7TRC - chains K and G of the 10 polymer chains in the assembly; structure by electron microscopy, 3.30 A resolution.

[Chain K]
Protein: Telomerase Cajal body protein 1
Organism: Homo sapiens
UniProt: Q9BUR4 (TCAB1_HUMAN); residue numbers follow UniProt; this construct covers 1-548
Chain sequence (548 residues; each row starts with the number of its first residue):
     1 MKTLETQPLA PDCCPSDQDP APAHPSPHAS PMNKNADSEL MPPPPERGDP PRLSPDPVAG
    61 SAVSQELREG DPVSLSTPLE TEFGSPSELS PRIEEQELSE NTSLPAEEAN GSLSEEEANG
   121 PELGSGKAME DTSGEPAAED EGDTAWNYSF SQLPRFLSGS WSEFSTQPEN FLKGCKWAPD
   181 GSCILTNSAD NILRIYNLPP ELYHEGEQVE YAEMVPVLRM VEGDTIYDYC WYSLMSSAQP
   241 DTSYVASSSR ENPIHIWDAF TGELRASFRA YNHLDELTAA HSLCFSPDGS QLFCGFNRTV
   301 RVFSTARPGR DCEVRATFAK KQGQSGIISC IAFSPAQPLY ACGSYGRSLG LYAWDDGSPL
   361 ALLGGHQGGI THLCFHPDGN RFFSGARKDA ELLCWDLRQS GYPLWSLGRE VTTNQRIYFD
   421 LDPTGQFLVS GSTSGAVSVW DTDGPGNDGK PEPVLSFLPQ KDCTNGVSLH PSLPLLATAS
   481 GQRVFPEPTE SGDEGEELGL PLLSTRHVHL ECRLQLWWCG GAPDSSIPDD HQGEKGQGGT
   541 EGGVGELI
Unresolved in the structure: 1-149, 199-212, 443-450, 490-501, 514-548
Curated features (UniProtKB/Swiss-Prot):
  - modified residue: Ser-26 (Phosphoserine), Ser-30 (Phosphoserine), Ser-54 (Phosphoserine), Ser-64 (Phosphoserine), Ser-85 (Phosphoserine), Ser-90 (Phosphoserine), Ser-112 (Phosphoserine), Ser-114 (Phosphoserine), Thr-489 (Phosphothreonine), Ser-491 (Phosphoserine)
  - natural variant: Phe-164 (F164L: In DKCB3), His-376 (H376Y: In DKCB3), Arg-398 (R398W: In DKCB3), Gly-435 (G435R: In DKCB3)
  - mutagenesis: Ser-64 (S64A: Abolished phosphorylation by ATM and impaired ability to promote DNA repair)

[Chain G]
Protein: H/ACA ribonucleoprotein complex subunit DKC1
Organism: Homo sapiens
Notes: EC 5.4.99.-
UniProt: O60832 (DKC1_HUMAN); numbering as in UniProt (aligned over 1-514)
Chain sequence (514 residues; numbered 1 to 514; the number before each row is that of its first residue):
     1 MADAEVIILP KKHKKKKERK SLPEEDVAEI QHAEEFLIKP ESKVAKLDTS QWPLLLKNFD
    61 KLNVRTTHYT PLACGSNPLK REIGDYIRTG FINLDKPSNP SSHEVVAWIR RILRVEKTGH
   121 SGTLDPKVTG CLIVCIERAT RLVKSQQSAG KEYVGIVRLH NAIEGGTQLS RALETLTGAL
   181 FQRPPLIAAV KRQLRVRTIY ESKMIEYDPE RRLGIFWVSC EAGTYIRTLC VHLGLLLGVG
   241 GQMQELRRVR SGVMSEKDHM VTMHDVLDAQ WLYDNHKDES YLRRVVYPLE KLLTSHKRLV
   301 MKDSAVNAIC YGAKIMLPGV LRYEDGIEVN QEIVVITTKG EAICMAIALM TTAVISTCDH
   361 GIVAKIKRVI MERDTYPRKW GLGPKASQKK LMIKQGLLDK HGKPTDSTPA TWKQEYVDYS
   421 ESAKKEVVAE VVKAPQVVAE AAKTAKRKRE SESESDETPP AAPQLIKKEK KKSKKDKKAK
   481 AGLESGAEPG DGDSDTTKKK KKKKKAKEVE LVSE
Unresolved in the structure: 1-47, 187-190, 393-514
Curated features (UniProtKB/Swiss-Prot):
  - region: Ala-2 to Ser-21 (Nucleolar localization)
  - active site: Asp-125 (Nucleophile)
  - modified residue: Ala-2 (N-acetylalanine), Ser-21 (Phosphoserine), Ser-387 (Phosphoserine), Ser-451 (Phosphoserine), Ser-453 (Phosphoserine), Ser-455 (Phosphoserine), Thr-458 (Phosphothreonine), Ser-485 (Phosphoserine), Ser-494 (Phosphoserine), Ser-513 (Phosphoserine)
  - cross-link (Glycyl lysine isopeptide (Lys-Gly)): Lys-20 (interchain with G-Cter in SUMO2), Lys-39 (interchain with G-Cter in SUMO2), Lys-43 (interchain with G-Cter in SUMO2), Lys-191 (interchain with G-Cter in SUMO2), Lys-394 (interchain with G-Cter in SUMO2), Lys-413 (interchain with G-Cter in SUMO1), Lys-424 (interchain with G-Cter in SUMO2), Lys-433 (interchain with G-Cter in SUMO2), Lys-467 (interchain with G-Cter in SUMO2)
  - natural variant: Ala-2 (A2V: In DKCX), Phe-36 (F36V: In DKCX), Leu-37 (deletion: In DKCX), Ile-38 (I38T: In HHS), Lys-39 (K39E: In DKCX), Pro-40 (P40R: In DKCX), Glu-41 (E41K: In DKCX), Thr-49 (T49M: In HHS), Leu-54 (L54V: In DKCX), Leu-56 (L56S: In DKCX), Arg-65 (R65T: In DKCX), Thr-66 (T66A: In DKCX), 10 further natural variant entries in UniProt
  - mutagenesis: Ala-353 (A353R: Increases interaction with SHQ1)

[Interface between chain K and chain G]
Pairs across the interface - 16 pairs, chain K then chain G:
  Glu-222(K) / Arg-212(G)  hydrogen bond (backbone-side chain)
  Asp-224(K) / Arg-211(G)
  Arg-250(K) / Arg-158(G)
  Glu-251(K) / Arg-158(G)
  Glu-251(K) / Gln-244(G)  hydrogen bond
  Asn-252(K) / His-160(G)  hydrogen bond (side chain-backbone)
  Asn-252(K) / Arg-212(G)
  Pro-253(K) / His-160(G)
  His-255(K) / His-160(G)
  Leu-264(K) / Asn-161(G)
  Leu-274(K) / Arg-227(G)  hydrogen bond (backbone-side chain)
  Asp-275(K) / Pro-185(G)
  Asp-275(K) / Arg-227(G)  hydrogen bond (backbone-side chain)
  Glu-276(K) / Gln-242(G)  hydrogen bond
  Leu-277(K) / His-160(G)
  Leu-277(K) / Gln-242(G)
Interface residues without a listed pair, chain K (15 interface residues in all): Val-221, Gly-223, Tyr-271
Interface residues without a listed pair, chain G (11 interface residues in all): Leu-186, Glu-210

[Overview]
15 residues of chain K face 11 of chain G across their interface, with 6 hydrogen bonds. Among the polar pairs
are Glu-222(K)/Arg-212(G), Glu-251(K)/Gln-244(G) and Asn-252(K)/His-160(G). UniProt lists one mutagenesis site
on chain K; active-site residue Asp-125(G) and one mutagenesis site on chain G.
Here chain K is Telomerase Cajal body protein 1 and chain G is H/ACA ribonucleoprotein complex subunit DKC1,
both from Homo sapiens. Entry 7TRC (Human telomerase H/ACA RNP at 3.3 Angstrom) was determined by electron
microscopy (same publication as 7TRD, 7TRE and 7TRF).
